1EXI - chains M and A; structure by X-ray diffraction, 3.12 A resolution.

Chain M:
Molecule: 21-nt DNA strand
Sequence (21 nucleotides; each row starts with the number of its first residue; note: 2 numbers in that range are skipped by the numbering (no residue carries them; nothing is unmodelled there); numbers below 1 keep their minus sign (DA-11 is residue -11)):
   -11 ACCCTCCCCT
     1 TAGGGGAGGG T

Chain A:
Protein: Multidrug-efflux transporter regulator
From: Bacillus subtilis
UniProtKB: P39075 (BMRR_BACSU); residues 1-278 here = UniProt positions 1-278
Chain sequence (278 residues; row label = number of the first residue in the row):
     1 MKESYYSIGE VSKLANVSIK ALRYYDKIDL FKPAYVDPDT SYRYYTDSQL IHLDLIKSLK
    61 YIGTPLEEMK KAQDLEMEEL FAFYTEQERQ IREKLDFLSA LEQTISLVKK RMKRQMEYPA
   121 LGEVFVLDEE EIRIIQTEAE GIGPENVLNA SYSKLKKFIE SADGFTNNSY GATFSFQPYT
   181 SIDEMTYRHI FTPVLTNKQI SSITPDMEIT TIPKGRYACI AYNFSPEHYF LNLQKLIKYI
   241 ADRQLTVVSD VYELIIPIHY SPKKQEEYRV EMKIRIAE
Disordered / not traced: 1-2, 278
Bound ions: Zn2+ near His189 (its only coordinating residue here)
Residues lining bound ligands:
  - tetraphenylantimonium ion (118), molecule 1: Glu3, Tyr5, Tyr35, Tyr44
  - tetraphenylantimonium ion (118), molecule 2: Asp47, Pro144, Glu145, Asn146, Val147, Leu148, Asn149, Phe224, Glu253, Glu266, Tyr268
Curated features (UniProtKB/Swiss-Prot):
  - DNA-binding region: Ile8 to Lys27 (H-T-H motif)

How chain M and chain A interact:
Pairs across the interface - 15 pairs, chain M then chain A:
  DC-10(M) - Tyr42(A)  hydrogen bond to the base
  DC-9(M) - Ser7(A)  hydrogen bond to the phosphate
  DC-9(M) - Ile8(A)  phosphate contact
  DC-9(M) - Gly9(A)  hydrogen bond to the phosphate
  DC-9(M) - Arg23(A)  sugar contact
  DC-9(M) - Tyr42(A)  hydrogen bond to the sugar
  DC-9(M) - Arg43(A)  phosphate contact
  DC-8(M) - Ile8(A)  phosphate contact
  DC-8(M) - Arg23(A)  salt bridge to the phosphate
  DC-8(M) - Thr40(A)  sugar contact
  DC-8(M) - Ser41(A)  sugar contact
  DC-8(M) - Tyr42(A)  phosphate contact
  DC-8(M) - Arg43(A)  salt bridge to the phosphate
  DT-7(M) - Arg23(A)  salt bridge to the phosphate
  DT-7(M) - Arg43(A)  salt bridge to the phosphate

Summary:
Chain M and chain A form an interface of 4 and 8 residues respectively; the contacts include 4 hydrogen bonds
and 4 salt bridges. Polar contacts include DC-10(M)-Tyr42(A), DC-9(M)-Tyr42(A) and DC-9(M)-Ser7(A). Ligands of
chain A: tetraphenylantimonium ion.
Here chain M is a 21-nt DNA strand and chain A is Multidrug-efflux transporter regulator (Bacillus subtilis).
Entry 1EXI (Crystal structure of transcription activator bmrr, from B. subtilis, bound to 21 base pair bmr
operator ...) was determined by X-ray diffraction.
